PDB entry 4HH4 | X-ray diffraction, 2.90 A resolution | chains A and F of the 6 polymer chains in the assembly

# Chain A (and F)
Name: CcbJ
From: Streptomyces caelestis
Notes: chain F of this document is another copy of the same molecule, construct and numbering; everything in this record applies to it too
Reference sequence: E9JES0 (E9JES0_9ACTO); residue numbers follow UniProt; this construct covers 1-256
Sequence (276 residues; numbered -19 to 256; the number before each row is that of its first residue; numbers below 1 keep their minus sign (Met-19 is residue -19)):
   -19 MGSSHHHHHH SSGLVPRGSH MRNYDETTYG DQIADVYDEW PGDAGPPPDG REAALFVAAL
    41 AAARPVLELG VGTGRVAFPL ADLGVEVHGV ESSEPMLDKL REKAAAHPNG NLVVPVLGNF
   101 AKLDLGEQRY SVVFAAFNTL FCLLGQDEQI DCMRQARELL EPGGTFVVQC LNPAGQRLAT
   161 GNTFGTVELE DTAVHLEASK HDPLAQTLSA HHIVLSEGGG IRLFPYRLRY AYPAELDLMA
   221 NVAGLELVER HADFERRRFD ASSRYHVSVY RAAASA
Disordered / not traced: -19 to 0, 255-256 (chain F: -19 to 3, 255-256)
Construct notes: expression tag (-19 to 0)
Small-molecule neighbours: S-adenosylhomocysteine (SAH): Glu6, Tyr9, Gly10, Tyr17, Glu48, Gly50, Val51, Gly52, Arg55, Val56, Val70, Glu71, Ser72, Ser73, Met76, Gly98, Asn99, Phe100, Ala116, Phe117, Thr119, Cys122, Leu123

# Interface between chain A and chain F
Pairs across the interface (25):
  Gln126(A) - Ala214(F)  hydrogen bond (side chain-backbone)
  Gln126(A) - Leu218(F)
  Ala154(A) - Pro183(F)  hydrophobic
  Pro183(A) - Ala154(F)  hydrophobic
  Pro183(A) - Ala241(F)  hydrophobic
  Leu184(A) - Pro213(F)  hydrophobic
  Leu184(A) - Phe239(F)  hydrophobic
  Leu184(A) - Asp240(F)
  Leu184(A) - Ala241(F)
  Gln186(A) - Tyr212(F)
  Gln186(A) - Ala214(F)
  Arg209(A) - Ala214(F)
  Tyr212(A) - Tyr212(F)
  Pro213(A) - Leu184(F)  hydrophobic
  Ala214(A) - Gln126(F)  hydrogen bond (backbone-side chain)
  Ala214(A) - Gln186(F)
  Ala214(A) - Arg209(F)
  Leu218(A) - Gln126(F)
  Leu218(A) - Leu218(F)  hydrophobic
  Leu218(A) - Met219(F)  hydrophobic
  Met219(A) - Leu218(F)  hydrophobic
  Val222(A) - Val222(F)  hydrophobic
  Phe239(A) - Leu184(F)  hydrophobic
  Ala241(A) - Pro183(F)  hydrophobic
  Ala241(A) - Leu184(F)
Interface residues without a listed pair, chain A (18 interface residues in all): Ile130, Asn152, Glu215, Asp240
Interface residues without a listed pair, chain F (17 interface residues in all): Ile130, Glu215

# Summary
18 residues of chain A and 17 residues of chain F are in contact; the contacts include 2 hydrogen bonds. Its
one hydrogen-bonded contact is Gln126(A)-Ala214(F). Chain A binds S-adenosylhomocysteine.
Chain A and chain F are both CcbJ (Streptomyces caelestis); the structure, Structure of the CcbJ
Methyltransferase from Streptomyces caelestis, was determined by X-ray diffraction together with 4HGY and 4HGZ
from the same study.
